8XUD - chains A and B of the 10 polymer chains in the assembly; structure by X-ray diffraction, 3.49 A resolution.

== Chain A (and B) ==
Name: Lipoprotein NlpI
From: Escherichia coli K-12
Notes: chain B of this document is another copy of the same molecule, construct and numbering; everything in this record applies to it too
Reference sequence: P0AFB1 (NLPI_ECOLI); numbering as in UniProt (aligned over 20-294)
Amino-acid sequence (297 residues; numbered -2 to 294; the number before each row is that of its first residue; numbers below 1 keep their minus sign (Met-2 is residue -2)):
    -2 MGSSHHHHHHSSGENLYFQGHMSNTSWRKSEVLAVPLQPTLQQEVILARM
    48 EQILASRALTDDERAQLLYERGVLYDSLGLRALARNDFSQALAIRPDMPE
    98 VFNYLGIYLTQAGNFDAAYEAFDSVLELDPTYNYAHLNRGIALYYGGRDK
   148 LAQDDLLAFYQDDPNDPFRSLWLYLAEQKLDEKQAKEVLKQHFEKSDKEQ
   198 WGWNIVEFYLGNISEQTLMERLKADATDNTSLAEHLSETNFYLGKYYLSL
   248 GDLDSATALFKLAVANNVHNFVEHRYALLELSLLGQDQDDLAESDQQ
Unresolved in the structure: -2 to 24, 289-294
Construct notes: initiating methionine (-2); expression tag (-1 to 19)
Curated features (UniProtKB/Swiss-Prot):
  - mutagenesis: Gly103 (G103D: Loss of interaction with Prc and IbpB leading to thermosensitivity), Gly282 to Gln294 (Loss of activity leading to thermosensitivity), Gln283 to Gln294 (No phenotype), Asp284 to Gln294 (No phenotype)

== Chain A / chain B interface ==
Residue-residue contacts (36; chain A residue first):
  Glu28(A) - Glu28(B)
  Leu30(A) - Ala255(B)
  Leu30(A) - Lys258(B)  hydrogen bond (backbone-side chain)
  Leu30(A) - Leu259(B)  hydrophobic
  Ala31(A) - Lys258(B)
  Val32(A) - Lys258(B)
  Pro33(A) - Lys258(B)
  Pro33(A) - Val261(B)
  Pro33(A) - Ala262(B)
  Gln35(A) - Arg78(B)  hydrogen bond
  Gln35(A) - Val261(B)
  Gln35(A) - Leu275(B)
  Pro36(A) - Gly76(B)
  Glu41(A) - Leu77(B)
  Glu41(A) - Arg78(B)  hydrogen bond (side chain-backbone)
  Glu41(A) - Ala79(B)  hydrogen bond (side chain-backbone)
  Glu41(A) - Leu80(B)  hydrogen bond (side chain-backbone)
  Glu48(A) - Arg68(B)  salt bridge
  Arg68(A) - Glu48(B)  salt bridge
  Gly76(A) - Pro36(B)
  Leu77(A) - Glu41(B)
  Arg78(A) - Gln35(B)  hydrogen bond
  Arg78(A) - Glu41(B)  hydrogen bond (backbone-side chain)
  Ala79(A) - Glu41(B)  hydrogen bond (backbone-side chain)
  Leu80(A) - Glu41(B)  hydrogen bond (backbone-side chain)
  Ala255(A) - Leu30(B)
  Lys258(A) - Leu30(B)  hydrogen bond (side chain-backbone)
  Lys258(A) - Ala31(B)
  Lys258(A) - Val32(B)
  Lys258(A) - Pro33(B)
  Leu259(A) - Leu30(B)  hydrophobic
  Val261(A) - Pro33(B)
  Ala262(A) - Pro33(B)  hydrophobic
  Ala262(A) - Ala262(B)  hydrophobic
  Asn264(A) - Asn264(B)  hydrogen bond
  Leu275(A) - Gln35(B)
Also at the interface, not in a pair above, chain A (27 interface residues in all): Leu44, Ala45, Leu75, His271, Leu278
Also at the interface, not in a pair above, chain B (28 interface residues in all): Leu38, Leu44, Ala45, Leu75, His271, Leu278

== Overview ==
27 residues of chain A face 28 of chain B across their interface, with 11 hydrogen bonds and 2 salt bridges.
Polar pairs include Glu48(A)-Arg68(B), Leu30(A)-Lys258(B) and Gln35(A)-Arg78(B). From UniProt: 14 mutagenesis
sites on chain A.
Both chains are Lipoprotein NlpI (Escherichia coli K-12). Entry 8XUD (Crystal structure of adaptor NlpI in
complex with endopeptidase MepS and PDZ-protease Prc) was determined by X-ray diffraction together with 8XUP
from the same study.
